PDB entry 8THC | electron microscopy, 3.67 A resolution | chains B and C of the 8 polymer chains in the assembly

== Chain B ==
Name: Replication factor C subunit 4
From: Saccharomyces cerevisiae
Reference sequence: P40339 (RFC4_YEAST); residue numbers follow UniProt; this construct covers 1-323
Sequence (323 residues; row label = number of the first residue in the row):
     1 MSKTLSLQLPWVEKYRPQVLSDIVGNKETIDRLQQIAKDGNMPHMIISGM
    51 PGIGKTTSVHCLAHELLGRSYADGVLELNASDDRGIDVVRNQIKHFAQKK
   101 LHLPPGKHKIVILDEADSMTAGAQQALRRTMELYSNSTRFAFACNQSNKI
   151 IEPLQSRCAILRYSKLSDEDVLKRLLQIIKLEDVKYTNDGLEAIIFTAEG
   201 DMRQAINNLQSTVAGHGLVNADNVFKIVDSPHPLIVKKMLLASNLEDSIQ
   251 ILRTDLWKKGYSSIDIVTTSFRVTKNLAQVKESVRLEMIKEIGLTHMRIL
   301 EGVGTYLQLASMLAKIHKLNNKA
Disordered / not traced: 1-5
Ion coordination: Mg2+: Thr-56 (together with ATP-gamma-S)
Residues lining bound ligands:
  - ATP-gamma-S (AGS; phosphothiophosphoric acid-adenylate ester), molecule 1: Val-12, Arg-16, Pro-17, Asp-22, Ile-23, Val-24, Gly-25, Pro-51, Gly-52, Ile-53, Gly-54, Lys-55, Thr-56, Thr-57, Asn-145, Leu-166, Met-202, Arg-203
  - ATP-gamma-S (AGS), molecule 2: Arg-128, Arg-129, Glu-132, Arg-157
Curated features (UniProtKB/Swiss-Prot):
  - binding site (ATP): Val-12, Val-24, Gly-49 to Thr-57, Asn-145, Arg-203

== Chain C ==
Name: Replication factor C subunit 3
From: Saccharomyces cerevisiae
Reference sequence: P38629 (RFC3_YEAST); residue numbers follow UniProt; this construct covers 1-336
Sequence (336 residues; row label = number of the first residue in the row):
     1 MSTSTEKRSKENLPWVEKYRPETLDEVYGQNEVITTVRKFVDEGKLPHLL
    51 FYGPPGTGKTSTIVALAREIYGKNYSNMVLELNASDDRGIDVVRNQIKDF
   101 ASTRQIFSKGFKLIILDEADAMTNAAQNALRRVIERYTKNTRFCVLANYA
   151 HKLTPALLSRCTRFRFQPLPQEAIERRIANVLVHEKLKLSPNAEKALIEL
   201 SNGDMRRVLNVLQSCKATLDNPDEDEISDDVIYECCGAPRPSDLKAVLKS
   251 ILEDDWGTAHYTLNKVRSAKGLALIDLIEGIVKILEDYELQNEETRVHLL
   301 TKLADIEYSISKGGNDQIQGSAVIGAIKASFENETV
Disordered / not traced: 1-10, 336
Ion coordination: Mg2+ near Thr-60 (its only coordinating residue here)
Residues lining bound ligands: ATP-gamma-S (AGS; phosphothiophosphoric acid-adenylate ester): Trp-15, Val-16, Glu-17, Tyr-19, Arg-20, Pro-21, Glu-26, Val-27, Tyr-28, Pro-55, Gly-56, Thr-57, Gly-58, Lys-59, Thr-60, Ser-61, Leu-169, Arg-177, Met-205, Arg-206, Leu-209
Curated features (UniProtKB/Swiss-Prot):
  - binding site (ATP): Val-16 to Tyr-19, Arg-20, Tyr-28, Gly-53 to Ser-61, Asn-148, Arg-206
  - modified residue: Ser-2 (N-acetylserine)

== Interface between chain B and chain C ==
Residue-residue contacts (61; chain B residue first):
  Ser-6(B) with Gly-44(C); Lys-45(C)
  Leu-7(B) with Lys-45(C); Arg-142(C)
  Gln-8(B) with Glu-43(C); Lys-45(C), hydrogen bond (backbone-side chain)
  Val-12(B) with Arg-160(C)
  Glu-13(B) with Glu-135(C)
  Asn-79(B) with Arg-132(C); Arg-136(C)
  Ala-80(B) with Ala-129(C), hydrophobic
  Ser-81(B) with Arg-94(C), hydrogen bond (backbone-side chain); Arg-132(C); Val-133(C); Arg-136(C), hydrogen bond
  Glu-115(B) with Arg-132(C), salt bridge
  Ser-118(B) with Ala-125(C)
  Gln-146(B) with Asn-124(C)
  Arg-203(B) with Arg-131(C); Ser-159(C)
  Gln-204(B) with Ser-159(C); Arg-163(C)
  Asn-207(B) with Ser-159(C), hydrogen bond (side chain-backbone)
  Asp-229(B) with Tyr-52(C), hydrogen bond; Arg-163(C), salt bridge; Arg-165(C)
  Leu-245(B) with Arg-296(C); Val-297(C), hydrophobic
  Glu-246(B) with Glu-286(C); Arg-296(C), salt bridge
  Ile-249(B) with Glu-286(C)
  Arg-253(B) with Glu-286(C)
  Lys-259(B) with Arg-165(C), hydrogen bond (backbone-side chain); Gln-167(C); Pro-168(C)
  Gly-260(B) with Pro-168(C)
  Tyr-261(B) with Arg-165(C), hydrogen bond
  Ser-262(B) with His-151(C)
  Ile-264(B) with His-151(C)
  Met-297(B) with Tyr-308(C)
  Arg-298(B) with Asp-305(C), salt bridge; Tyr-308(C)
  Glu-301(B) with Tyr-308(C)
  Val-303(B) with Glu-307(C); Ser-311(C)
  Thr-305(B) with Glu-279(C); Glu-307(C), hydrogen bond
  Leu-307(B) with Ile-278(C), hydrophobic; Val-282(C), hydrophobic; Leu-300(C), hydrophobic; Leu-303(C); Ala-304(C); Glu-307(C)
  Gln-308(B) with Ala-304(C), hydrogen bond (side chain-backbone); Glu-307(C)
  Ala-310(B) with Leu-300(C), hydrophobic
  Ser-311(B) with Leu-300(C); Thr-301(C); Ala-304(C)
  Ala-314(B) with Val-297(C), hydrophobic
  Lys-315(B) with Thr-301(C)
Other interface residues (no listed pair), chain B (43 interface residues in all): Pro-51, Asp-82, Asp-83, Asp-114, Asp-117, Val-228, Lys-258, His-317
Other interface residues (no listed pair), chain C (42 interface residues in all): Lys-98, Phe-111, Asn-128, Pro-155, Ala-156, Phe-164, Glu-293

== Summary ==
43 residues of chain B and 42 residues of chain C are in contact, with 9 hydrogen bonds and 4 salt bridges.
Polar contacts include Glu-115(B)/Arg-132(C), Asp-229(B)/Arg-163(C) and Glu-246(B)/Arg-296(C). Chain B binds
ATP-gamma-S. Ligands of chain C: ATP-gamma-S.
Chain B is Replication factor C subunit 4 and chain C is Replication factor C subunit 3, both from
Saccharomyces cerevisiae; the structure, Structure of the Saccharomyces cerevisiae clamp unloader Elg1-RFC
bound to a cracked PCNA, was determined by electron microscopy, deposited together with 8THB and 8THD.
